PDB entry 1RBL | X-ray diffraction, 2.20 A resolution | chains A and J of the 16 polymer chains in the assembly

[Chain A]
Name: Ribulose 1,5 bisphosphate carboxylase/oxygenase (large chain)
From: Synechococcus elongatus
Notes: EC 4.1.1.39
Reference sequence: P00880 (RBL_SYNP6); residues 9-475 here correspond to UniProt positions 6-472 (UniProt number = residue number - 3)
Amino-acid sequence (467 residues; each row starts with the number of its first residue):
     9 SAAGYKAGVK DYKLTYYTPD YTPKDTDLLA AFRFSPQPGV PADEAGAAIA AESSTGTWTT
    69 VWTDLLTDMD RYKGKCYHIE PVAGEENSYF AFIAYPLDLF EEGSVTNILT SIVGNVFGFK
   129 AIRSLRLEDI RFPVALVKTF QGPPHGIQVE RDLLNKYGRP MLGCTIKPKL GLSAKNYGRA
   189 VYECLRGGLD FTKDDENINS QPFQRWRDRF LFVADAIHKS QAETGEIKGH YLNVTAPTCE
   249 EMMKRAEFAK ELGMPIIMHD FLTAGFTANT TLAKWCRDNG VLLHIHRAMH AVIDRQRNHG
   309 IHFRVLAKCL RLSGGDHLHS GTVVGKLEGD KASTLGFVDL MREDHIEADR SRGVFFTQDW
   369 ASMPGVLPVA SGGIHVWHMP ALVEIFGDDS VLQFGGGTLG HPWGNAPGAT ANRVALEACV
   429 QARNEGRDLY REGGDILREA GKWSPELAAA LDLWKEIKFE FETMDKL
Sequence notes: conflict Arg41 (Pro38 in P00880), Phe42 (Val39 in P00880), Ala91 (Gln88 in P00880), Ala356 (Arg353 in P00880)
Swiss-Prot annotation at these positions:
  - motif: Glu464 to Glu470 (Interacts with RbcX2)
  - active site (Proton acceptor): Lys175, His294
  - binding site (substrate): Asn123, Thr173, Lys177, Arg295, His327, Ser379
  - binding site (Mg(2+)): Lys201, Asp203, Glu204
  - site: Lys334 (Transition state stabilizer)
  - modified residue: Lys201 (N6-carboxylysine)
Covalent attachments: formate (FMT) linked to Lys201
Ion coordination: Mg2+: Asp203, Glu204 (together with 2-carboxyarabinitol-1,5-diphosphate, formate)
Residues lining bound ligands:
  - 2-carboxyarabinitol-1,5-diphosphate (CAP), molecule 1: Glu60, Thr65, Trp66, Asn123
  - 2-carboxyarabinitol-1,5-diphosphate (CAP), molecule 2: Thr173, Lys175, Lys177, Asp203, Glu204, His294, Arg295, His298, His327, Gly329, Lys334, Leu335, Ser379, Gly380, Gly381, Gln401, Phe402, Gly403, Gly404

[Chain J]
Name: Ribulose 1,5 bisphosphate carboxylase/oxygenase (small chain)
From: Synechococcus elongatus
Notes: EC 4.1.1.39
Reference sequence: P04716 (RBS_SYNP6); the author numbering skips numbers that UniProt does not, so the offset changes along the chain: 2-51 = UniProt 1-50; 64-122 = UniProt 51-109
Amino-acid sequence (109 residues; row label = number of the first residue in the row; note: 12 numbers in that range are skipped by the numbering (no residue carries them; nothing is unmodelled there)):
     2 SMKTLPKERR FETFSYLPPL SDRQIAAQIE YMIEQGFHPL IEFNEHSNPE
    64 EFYWTMWKLP LFACAAPQQV LDEVRECRSE YGDCYIRVAG FDNIKECQTS SFIVHRPGR
Sequence notes: conflict Ala76 (Asp63 in P04716), Ala78 (Lys65 in P04716), Ala79 (Ser66 in P04716), Glu109 (Gln96 in P04716), Ser113 (Val100 in P04716)

[Interface between chain A and chain J]
Contacting residue pairs (19; chain A residue first):
  Ser9(A) - His39(J)
  Ser9(A) - Phe75(J)
  Ala10(A) - His39(J)  hydrogen bond (backbone-side chain)
  Ala10(A) - Phe75(J)
  Ala10(A) - Ala76(J)
  Tyr13(A) - Leu72(J)  hydrophobic
  Trp70(A) - Met69(J)  hydrophobic
  Trp70(A) - Leu72(J)  hydrophobic
  Trp70(A) - Pro73(J)
  Trp70(A) - Phe75(J)  hydrophobic
  Leu73(A) - Phe75(J)  hydrophobic
  Leu73(A) - Asn106(J)
  Leu74(A) - Phe104(J)
  Leu74(A) - Asn106(J)
  Leu74(A) - Glu109(J)
  Thr75(A) - Asn106(J)
  Thr75(A) - Glu109(J)  hydrogen bond
  Asp76(A) - Asn106(J)  hydrogen bond (backbone-backbone)
  Arg79(A) - Ile107(J)
Also at the interface, not in a pair above, chain A (10 interface residues in all): Gly12

[Overview]
The chain A/chain J interface involves 10 residues from each chain; the contacts include 3 hydrogen bonds.
Polar pairs include Ala10(A)-His39(J), Thr75(A)-Glu109(J) and Asp76(A)-Asn106(J). Bound to chain A:
2-carboxyarabinitol-1,5-diphosphate.
Chain A is Ribulose 1,5 bisphosphate carboxylase/oxygenase (large chain) and chain J is Ribulose 1,5
bisphosphate carboxylase/oxygenase (small chain), both from Synechococcus elongatus; the structure, Structure
determination and refinement of ribulose 1,5 bisphosphate carboxylase(slash)oxygenase from synechococcus
PCC6301, was determined by X-ray diffraction.
